Entry 5WJ3 (X-ray diffraction, 1.35 A resolution); this record covers chain A.

Chain A:
Molecule: Green fluorescent protein
From: Aequorea victoria
UniProt: P42212 (GFP_AEQVI); aligned to UniProt positions 3-238 over residues 3-238
Amino-acid sequence (239 residues; each row starts with the number of its first residue; note: 2 numbers in that range are skipped by the numbering (no residue carries them; nothing is unmodelled there); numbers below 1 keep their minus sign (Gly-2 is residue -2)):
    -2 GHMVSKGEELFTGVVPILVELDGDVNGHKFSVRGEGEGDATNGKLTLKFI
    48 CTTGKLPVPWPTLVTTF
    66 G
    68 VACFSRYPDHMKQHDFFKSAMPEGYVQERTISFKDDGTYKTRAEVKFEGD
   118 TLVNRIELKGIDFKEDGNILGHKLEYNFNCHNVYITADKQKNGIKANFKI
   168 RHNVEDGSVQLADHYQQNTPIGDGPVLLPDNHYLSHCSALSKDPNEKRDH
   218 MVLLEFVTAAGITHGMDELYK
Unresolved in the structure: -2 to 1, 230-238
Cystine bridges: Cys147-Cys204
Glycans and other covalent adducts: covalent link Phe64-Gly66; covalent link Gly66-Val68
Modified residues: Gly66 (chromophore; CR2)
Construct notes: expression tag (-2 to 2); engineered mutation Arg30 (Ser in P42212), Asn39 (Tyr in P42212), Ala69 (Gln in P42212), Ser99 (Phe in P42212), Thr105 (Asn in P42212), Phe145 (Tyr in P42212), Cys147 (Ser in P42212), Thr153 (Met in P42212), Ala163 (Val in P42212), Val171 (Ile in P42212), His203 (Thr in P42212), Cys204 (Gln in P42212); chromophore (66, 66, 66)

In short:
Chain A is Green fluorescent protein (Aequorea victoria); the structure, Crystal structure of green
fluorescent protein Clover mutant S147C/Q204C, was determined by X-ray diffraction (same publication as 5WJ2
and 5WJ4).
